Entry 3R75 (X-ray diffraction, 2.10 A resolution); this record covers chains A and B.

== Chain A (and B) ==
Molecule: Anthranilate/para-aminobenzoate synthases component I
Organism: Burkholderia sp
Notes: EC 4.1.3.27; chain B of this document is another copy of the same molecule, construct and numbering; everything in this record applies to it too
Reference sequence: Q396C7 (Q396C7_BURS3); residues 1-643 here = UniProt positions 1-643
Sequence (645 residues; row label = number of the first residue in the row; numbers below 1 keep their minus sign (Gly-1 is residue -1)):
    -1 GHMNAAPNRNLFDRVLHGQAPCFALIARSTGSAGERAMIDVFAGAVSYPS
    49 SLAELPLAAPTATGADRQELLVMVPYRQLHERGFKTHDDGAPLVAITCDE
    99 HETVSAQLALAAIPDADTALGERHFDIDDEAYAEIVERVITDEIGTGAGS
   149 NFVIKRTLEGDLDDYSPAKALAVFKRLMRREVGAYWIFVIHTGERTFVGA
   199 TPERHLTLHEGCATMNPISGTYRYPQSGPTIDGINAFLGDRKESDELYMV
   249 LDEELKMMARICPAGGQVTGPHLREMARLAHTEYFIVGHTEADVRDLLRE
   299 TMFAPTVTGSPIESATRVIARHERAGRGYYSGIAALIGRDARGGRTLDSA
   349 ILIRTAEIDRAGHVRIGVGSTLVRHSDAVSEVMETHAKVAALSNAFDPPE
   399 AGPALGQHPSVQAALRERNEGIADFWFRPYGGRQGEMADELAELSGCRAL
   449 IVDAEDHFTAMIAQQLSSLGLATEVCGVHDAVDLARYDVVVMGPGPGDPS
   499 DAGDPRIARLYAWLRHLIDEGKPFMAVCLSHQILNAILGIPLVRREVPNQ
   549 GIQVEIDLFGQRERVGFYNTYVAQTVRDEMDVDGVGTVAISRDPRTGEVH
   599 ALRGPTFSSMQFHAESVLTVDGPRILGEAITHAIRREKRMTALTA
Not modelled in the structure: -1 to 6, 28-33, 432-439, 637-643 (chain B: -1 to 6, 432-439, 637-643)
Modified residues: Cys526 (2-amino-4-(amino-3-oxo-propylsulfanylcarbonyl)-butyric acid; CYG)
Differences from the reference sequence: expression tag (-1 to 0)
Ion coordination: Mg2+: Glu244, Glu382 (together with benzoic acid); Zn2+: Cys526, Tyr566, His611
Small-molecule neighbours:
  - benzoic acid (BEZ): Glu201, Ile216, Ser217, Gly218, Thr219, Glu244, His279, Thr304, Ile351, Arg352, Ser368, Thr369, Glu382, Lys386
  - pyruvic acid (PYR): Val151, Thr304, Val305, Tyr328, Ile351, Arg352, Gly365, Val366, Gly367, Ser368, Lys386
Reported in the primary citation:
  - binding site for pyruvic acid: Tyr328, Arg352
  - conformationally variable residues (loop rearrangement, order/disorder transition, side-chain flip): Pro215 to Leu249, Glu251, Val266 to Ile284, Arg352, Arg372, Ala393 to Gly419
  - binding site for benzoic acid: Glu201, Ser217, Gly218, Thr219, His279, Ser368, Thr369, Lys386
  - contacts within the chain: Lys240-Glu241, Lys240-Glu244, Lys240-Glu379, Asp243-Arg372 (hydrogen bond), Asp243-His373 (hydrogen bond), Asn149-Glu251 (hydrogen bond), His279-Arg352
  - Mg2+ coordination: Glu244, Glu382
  - Mg2+ coordination through a water molecule: Glu241, Glu379
  - mutagenesis - E201Q, S217A/S368A/T369G, E244A, E251A, E251Q, S368A/T369G, E379A: abolished catalytic activity
  - catalytic residues: Ile216, Ser217, Thr304, Thr369 (proposed by the authors, not directly observed)
  - catalytic residues: Glu201
  - mutagenesis - S368A: decreased stability
  - mutagenesis - S217A, E241A, T369G, E382A: decreased catalytic activity

== How chain A and chain B interact ==
Contacting residue pairs - 182 pairs, chain A then chain B:
  Arg80(A) with His455(B)
  Gln105(A) with Ala109(B); Lys173(B), hydrogen bond; Arg177(B), hydrogen bond
  Leu106(A) with Ala109(B)
  Ala109(A) with Gln105(B); Leu106(B), hydrophobic
  Ile142(A) with Thr568(B), hydrogen bond (backbone-side chain)
  Gly143(A) with Arg542(B); Thr568(B)
  Thr144(A) with Thr568(B); Tyr569(B), hydrogen bond (backbone-side chain)
  Gly145(A) with Pro494(B); Gly495(B), hydrogen bond (backbone-backbone); Cys526(B); Thr568(B)
  Ala146(A) with Pro494(B)
  Gly147(A) with Gln548(B)
  Ser148(A) with Gln548(B); Tyr566(B)
  Lys173(A) with Gln105(B), hydrogen bond
  Arg177(A) with Gln105(B), hydrogen bond
  Pro227(A) with Leu403(B), hydrophobic
  Ile229(A) with His406(B); Ser408(B); Val409(B), hydrophobic
  Ile232(A) with Leu403(B), hydrophobic; Val409(B), hydrophobic
  Asn233(A) with Ser408(B), hydrogen bond
  Leu236(A) with Val409(B), hydrophobic; Ala412(B), hydrophobic; Arg416(B), hydrogen bond (backbone-side chain)
  Arg239(A) with Ile550(B)
  Ser242(A) with Arg416(B), hydrogen bond
  Asp243(A) with Gly549(B)
  Leu245(A) with Arg416(B)
  Tyr246(A) with Arg416(B), hydrogen bond (side chain-backbone); Ile420(B), hydrophobic; Leu616(B), hydrophobic
  Met247(A) with Gln548(B); Gly549(B); Tyr566(B)
  Leu249(A) with Val615(B), hydrophobic
  Asp250(A) with Phe456(B); Met459(B); Tyr566(B), hydrogen bond; Ser614(B), hydrogen bond; Val615(B), hydrogen bond (side chain-backbone)
  Leu253(A) with Trp424(B), hydrophobic; Met459(B), hydrophobic
  Lys254(A) with Asp454(B), salt bridge; His455(B); Phe456(B); Met459(B)
  Ala257(A) with Ala458(B), hydrophobic; Gln462(B)
  Arg258(A) with His455(B); Ala458(B)
  Cys260(A) with Gln462(B)
  Pro261(A) with Gln462(B), hydrogen bond (backbone-side chain)
  Ala262(A) with Tyr428(B); Arg431(B), hydrogen bond (backbone-side chain); Gln462(B)
  Gly263(A) with Arg431(B); Gln462(B), hydrogen bond (backbone-side chain)
  Gly264(A) with Trp424(B); Arg431(B), hydrogen bond (backbone-side chain)
  Gln265(A) with Trp424(B); Phe425(B), hydrogen bond (side chain-backbone); Arg426(B); Pro427(B)
  Val266(A) with Trp424(B), hydrogen bond (backbone-backbone); Phe425(B)
  Gly268(A) with Asn417(B), hydrogen bond (backbone-side chain)
  Pro269(A) with Leu413(B); Arg416(B); Asn417(B)
  His270(A) with Leu413(B)
  Leu271(A) with Gly404(B); Leu413(B)
  Glu273(A) with Ala402(B); Leu403(B); Gly404(B), hydrogen bond (side chain-backbone)
  Tyr282(A) with Arg416(B); Asn417(B), hydrogen bond
  Pro309(A) with Glu453(B)
  Glu311(A) with Glu453(B)
  Ser312(A) with Pro494(B)
  Arg315(A) with Glu453(B), salt bridge; Pro494(B)
  Arg372(A) with Pro546(B); Gln548(B), hydrogen bond (side chain-backbone); Gly549(B), hydrogen bond (side chain-backbone); Ile550(B)
  Pro401(A) with Glu273(B)
  Ala402(A) with Glu273(B)
  Leu403(A) with Pro227(B), hydrophobic; Ile229(B), hydrophobic; Glu273(B), hydrogen bond (backbone-side chain)
  Gly404(A) with Glu273(B), hydrogen bond (backbone-side chain)
  His406(A) with Ile229(B)
  Ser408(A) with Asn233(B)
  Val409(A) with Ile232(B), hydrophobic; Leu236(B), hydrophobic
  Ala412(A) with Leu236(B), hydrophobic
  Leu413(A) with Pro269(B); His270(B); Leu271(B)
  Arg416(A) with Leu236(B), hydrogen bond (side chain-backbone); Ser242(B); Leu245(B); Tyr246(B), hydrogen bond (backbone-side chain); Pro269(B); Tyr282(B)
  Asn417(A) with Gly268(B), hydrogen bond (side chain-backbone); Pro269(B); Tyr282(B), hydrogen bond
  Ile420(A) with Tyr246(B), hydrophobic
  Trp424(A) with Leu253(B), hydrophobic; Gly264(B); Gln265(B); Val266(B), hydrogen bond (backbone-backbone)
  Phe425(A) with Gln265(B), hydrogen bond (backbone-side chain); Val266(B)
  Arg426(A) with Gln265(B)
  Pro427(A) with Gln265(B)
  Tyr428(A) with Ala262(B); Gly263(B); Gly286(B); His287(B)
  Arg431(A) with Ala262(B), hydrogen bond (side chain-backbone); Gly263(B); Gly264(B), hydrogen bond (side chain-backbone)
  Glu453(A) with Pro309(B); Glu311(B); Ser312(B); Arg315(B), salt bridge
  Asp454(A) with Lys254(B), salt bridge
  His455(A) with Lys254(B); Arg258(B)
  Phe456(A) with Asp250(B); Lys254(B)
  Ala458(A) with Ala257(B), hydrophobic; Arg258(B)
  Met459(A) with Asp250(B); Leu253(B), hydrophobic; Lys254(B)
  Gln462(A) with Ala257(B); Cys260(B); Pro261(B), hydrogen bond (side chain-backbone); Ala262(B); Gly263(B)
  Pro494(A) with Gly145(B); Ala146(B); Ser312(B)
  Gly495(A) with Gly145(B), hydrogen bond (backbone-backbone)
  Cys526(A) with Gly145(B)
  Arg542(A) with Gly143(B)
  Pro546(A) with Arg372(B)
  Gln548(A) with Gly147(B); Ser148(B), hydrogen bond (backbone-side chain); Met247(B); Arg372(B), hydrogen bond (backbone-side chain)
  Gly549(A) with Ser148(B); Asp243(B); Met247(B); Arg372(B), hydrogen bond (backbone-side chain)
  Ile550(A) with Arg239(B); Arg372(B)
  Gln551(A) with Arg239(B)
  Tyr566(A) with Ser148(B); Met247(B); Asp250(B), hydrogen bond
  Thr568(A) with Ile142(B), hydrogen bond (side chain-backbone); Gly143(B); Gly145(B)
  Tyr569(A) with Thr144(B)
  Ser614(A) with Asp250(B), hydrogen bond
  Val615(A) with Tyr246(B); Asp250(B), hydrogen bond (backbone-side chain); Leu253(B), hydrophobic
  Leu616(A) with Tyr246(B), hydrophobic
Interface residues without a listed pair, chain A (95 interface residues in all): Leu108, Ala110, Thr228, Glu251, Thr280, Gly400, Asp496
Interface residues without a listed pair, chain B (95 interface residues in all): Arg80, Leu108, Thr228, Leu249, Glu251, Thr280, Val285, Asp496, Gln551
The authors on this interface:
  - residue pairs: Arg372(A)-Gln548(B) (backbone contact), Arg372(A)-Gly549(B) (backbone contact)

== Summary ==
Chain A and chain B each contribute 95 residues to their interface; the contacts include 44 hydrogen bonds and
4 salt bridges. Polar contacts include Lys254(A)-Asp454(B), Arg315(A)-Glu453(B) and Gln105(A)-Lys173(B). The
paper describes backbone contacts between Arg372(A) and Gln548(B) and Arg372(A) and Gly549(B). The paper
reports catalytic residues Ile216(A), Ser217(A) and Thr304(A) among others; E201Q, S217A/S368A/T369G and E244A
of chain A, among others, abolish catalytic activity; 12 substitutions were tested in all.
Chain A and chain B are both Anthranilate/para-aminobenzoate synthases component I (Burkholderia sp); the
structure, Crystal structure of 2-amino-2-desoxyisochorismate synthase (ADIC) synthase PhzE from Burkholderia
lata 383 in complex with benzoate ..., was determined by X-ray diffraction (same publication as 3R74).
